PDB entry 7YTD | electron microscopy, 3.71 A resolution | chains D and E of the 15 polymer chains in the assembly

[Chain D (and E)]
Molecule: Immunoglobulin heavy constant mu
Source organism: Homo sapiens
Notes: chain E of this document is another copy of the same molecule, construct and numbering; everything in this record applies to it too
Reference sequence: P01871 (IGHM_HUMAN); residues 345-575 here correspond to UniProt positions 222-452 (UniProt number = residue number - 123)
Chain sequence (231 residues; numbered 345 to 575; the number before each row is that of its first residue):
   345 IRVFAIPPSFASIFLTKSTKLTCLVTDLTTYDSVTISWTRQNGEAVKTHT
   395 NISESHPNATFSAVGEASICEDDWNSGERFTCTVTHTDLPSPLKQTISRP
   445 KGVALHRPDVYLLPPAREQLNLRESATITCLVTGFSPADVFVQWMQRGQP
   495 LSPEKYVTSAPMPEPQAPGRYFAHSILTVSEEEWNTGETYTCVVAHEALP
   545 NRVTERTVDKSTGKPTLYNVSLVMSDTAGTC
Unresolved in the structure: 570-575 (chain E: 569-575)
Disulfides: C367-C426, C474-C536
Covalent attachments: N-acetylglucosamine (NAG) linked to N563
UniProt features mapped onto this chain:
  - glycosylation (N-linked (GlcNAc...) asparagine): N395, N402

[Chain D / chain E interface]
Cross-chain cystine bridges: C414(D)-C414(E)
Contacting residue pairs - 34 pairs, chain D then chain E:
  K361(D) with K361(E); R546(E)
  C414(D) with C414(E), disulfide
  D416(D) with S412(E), hydrogen bond; I413(E)
  R451(D) with G492(E)
  Q487(D) with N545(E)
  M489(D) with N545(E)
  G492(D) with R451(E); P544(E)
  P544(D) with G492(E)
  N545(D) with Q487(E); V537(E)
  R546(D) with K361(E)
  V547(D) with V547(E), hydrophobic
  E549(D) with V547(E)
  P559(D) with T560(E); L561(E)
  T560(D) with T560(E), hydrogen bond (backbone-backbone); L561(E), hydrogen bond (side chain-backbone); Y562(E), hydrogen bond (side chain-backbone); N563(E)
  L561(D) with L561(E), hydrogen bond (backbone-backbone)
  Y562(D) with Y562(E); N563(E), hydrogen bond (backbone-backbone)
  N563(D) with N563(E)
  V564(D) with V564(E)
  L566(D) with L566(E); V567(E)
  V567(D) with V567(E), hydrophobic; M568(E)
  M568(D) with V567(E); M568(E), hydrophobic
  S569(D) with M568(E), hydrogen bond (backbone-backbone)
Also at the interface, not in a pair above, chain D (25 interface residues in all): V537, K558, S565
Also at the interface, not in a pair above, chain E (24 interface residues in all): F358, M489, E549, S565

[Summary]
25 residues of chain D face 24 of chain E across their interface; the contacts include 1 disulfide bond and 7
hydrogen bonds. Polar contacts include D416(D)-S412(E), T560(D)-L561(E) and T560(D)-Y562(E). Covalently linked
N-acetylglucosamine: at N563(D).
Chain D and chain E are both Immunoglobulin heavy constant mu (Homo sapiens); the structure, Cryo-EM structure
of four human FcmR bound to IgM-Fc/J, was determined by electron microscopy, deposited together with 7YSG,
7YTC and 7YTE.
